Entry 4DJG (X-ray diffraction, 1.90 A resolution); this record covers chains A and B.

== Chain A (and B) ==
Molecule: Plectin-related protein
Organism: Arabidopsis thaliana
Notes: fragment: Coiled-coil 1 domain; chain B of this document is another copy of the same molecule, construct and numbering; everything in this record applies to it too
UniProtKB: O48791 (O48791_ARATH); residues 100-151 here = UniProt positions 100-151
Amino-acid sequence (52 residues; row label = number of the first residue in the row):
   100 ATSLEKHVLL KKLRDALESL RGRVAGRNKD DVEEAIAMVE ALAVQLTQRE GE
Unresolved in the structure: 100-102 (chain B: 147-151)
Swiss-Prot annotation at these positions:
  - mutagenesis: Val131 (V131D: Loss of dimerization and loss of actin-binding activity), Val138 (V138D: Loss of dimerization and loss of actin-binding activity), Leu141 (L141E: Loss of dimerization and loss of actin-binding activity)

== How chain A and chain B interact ==
Contacting residue pairs (33):
  Leu108(A) with Met137(B); Ala140(B), hydrophobic; Leu141(B); Gln144(B)
  Leu109(A) with Leu141(B), hydrophobic
  Lys111(A) with Met137(B)
  Leu112(A) with Ala134(B); Met137(B); Val138(B), hydrophobic; Leu141(B), hydrophobic
  Leu116(A) with Leu116(B), hydrophobic
  Arg122(A) with Asn127(B), hydrogen bond; Asp130(B), salt bridge
  Asn127(A) with Leu119(B); Arg122(B), hydrogen bond (side chain-backbone); Val123(B)
  Asp130(A) with Ala115(B); Ser118(B)
  Val131(A) with Leu119(B), hydrophobic
  Glu133(A) with Lys111(B)
  Ala134(A) with Leu112(B), hydrophobic; Leu116(B), hydrophobic
  Met137(A) with Leu108(B), hydrophobic; Lys111(B); Leu112(B), hydrophobic
  Val138(A) with Leu112(B), hydrophobic
  Ala140(A) with Leu108(B), hydrophobic
  Leu141(A) with Lys105(B); Leu108(B), hydrophobic; Leu109(B), hydrophobic
  Gln144(A) with Ala100(B); Lys105(B); Leu108(B)
Other interface residues (no listed pair), chain A (19 interface residues in all): Ala115, Leu119, Val123
Other interface residues (no listed pair), chain B (24 interface residues in all): Thr101, Arg126, Val131, Glu133

== Overview ==
The interface between chain A and chain B involves 19 residues on one side and 24 on the other, with 2
hydrogen bonds and 1 salt bridge. Polar pairs include Arg122(A)-Asp130(B) and Arg122(A)-Asn127(B). UniProt
lists 3 mutagenesis sites on chain A.
Both chains are Plectin-related protein (Arabidopsis thaliana). Entry 4DJG (Crystal structure of the
coiled-coil 1 domain of actin-binding protein SCAB1) was determined by X-ray diffraction together with 4DIX
from the same study.
